7L70 - chains D and E of the 10 polymer chains in the assembly; structure by electron microscopy, 2.80 A resolution.

== Chain D ==
Molecule: Translation initiation factor eIF-2B subunit beta
Source organism: Homo sapiens
UniProtKB: P49770 (EI2BB_HUMAN); numbering as in UniProt (aligned over 2-351)
Amino-acid sequence (368 residues; each row starts with the number of its first residue; numbers below 1 keep their minus sign (Met-16 is residue -16)):
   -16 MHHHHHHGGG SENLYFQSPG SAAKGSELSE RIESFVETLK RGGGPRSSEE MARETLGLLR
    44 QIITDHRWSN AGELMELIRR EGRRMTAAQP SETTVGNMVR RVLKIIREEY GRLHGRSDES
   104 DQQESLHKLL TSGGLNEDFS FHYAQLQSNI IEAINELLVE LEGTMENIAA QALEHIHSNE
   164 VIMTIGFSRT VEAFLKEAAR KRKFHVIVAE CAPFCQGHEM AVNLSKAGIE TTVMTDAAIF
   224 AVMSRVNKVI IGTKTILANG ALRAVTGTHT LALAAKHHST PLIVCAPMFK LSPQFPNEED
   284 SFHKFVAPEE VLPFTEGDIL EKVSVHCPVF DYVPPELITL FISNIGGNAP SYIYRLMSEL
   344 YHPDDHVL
Disordered / not traced: -16 to 7, 99-124
Sequence notes: initiating methionine (-16); expression tag (-15 to 1)

== Chain E ==
Molecule: Translation initiation factor eIF-2B subunit delta
Source organism: Homo sapiens
UniProtKB: Q9UI10 (EI2BD_HUMAN); residues 1-523 here = UniProt positions 1-523
Amino-acid sequence (523 residues; each row starts with the number of its first residue):
     1 MAAVAVAVRE DSGSGMKAEL PPGPGAVGRE MTKEEKLQLR KEKKQQKKKR KEEKGAEPET
    61 GSAVSAAQCQ VGPTRELPES GIQLGTPREK VPAGRSKAEL RAERRAKQEA ERALKQARKG
   121 EQGGPPPKAS PSTAGETPSG VKRLPEYPQV DDLLLRRLVK KPERQQVPTR KDYGSKVSLF
   181 SHLPQYSRQN SLTQFMSIPS SVIHPAMVRL GLQYSQGLVS GSNARCIALL RALQQVIQDY
   241 TTPPNEELSR DLVNKLKPYM SFLTQCRPLS ASMHNAIKFL NKEITSVGSS KREEEAKSEL
   301 RAAIDRYVQE KIVLAAQAIS RFAYQKISNG DVILVYGCSS LVSRILQEAW TEGRRFRVVV
   361 VDSRPWLEGR HTLRSLVHAG VPASYLLIPA ASYVLPEVSK VLLGAHALLA NGSVMSRVGT
   421 AQLALVARAH NVPVLVCCET YKFCERVQTD AFVSNELDDP DDLQCKRGEH VALANWQNHA
   481 SLRLLNLVYD VTPPELVDLV ITELGMIPCS SVPVVLRVKS SDQ
Disordered / not traced: 1-166, 518-523
Swiss-Prot annotation at these positions:
  - region: Arg170 to Leu179 (May bind the chemical integrated stress response (ISR) inhibitor ISRIB)
  - modified residue: Ala2 (N-acetylalanine), Ser12 (Phosphoserine), Thr86 (Phosphothreonine), Ser130 (Phosphoserine)
From the paper describing this entry:
  - conformationally variable residues: Leu179

== How chain D and chain E interact ==
Pairs across the interface - 83 pairs, chain D then chain E:
  His188(D) with Ser178(E)
  Glu193(D) with Arg364(E), salt bridge
  Ala195(D) with Leu387(E), hydrophobic; Pro389(E), hydrophobic; Arg467(E)
  Pro196(D) with Leu387(E); Arg467(E), hydrogen bond (backbone-side chain)
  Cys198(D) with Cys465(E), hydrophobic
  His201(D) with Leu463(E); Cys465(E); Ala472(E); Leu473(E)
  Ala204(D) with Leu482(E)
  Val205(D) with Ala472(E); Leu473(E), hydrophobic; His479(E)
  Ser208(D) with His479(E), hydrogen bond; Ser481(E), hydrogen bond (backbone-side chain); Leu482(E)
  Lys209(D) with His479(E)
  Gly211(D) with Ser481(E)
  Ile212(D) with Ser481(E)
  Glu213(D) with Ser481(E); Arg483(E), salt bridge
  Thr214(D) with Ser481(E), hydrogen bond (backbone-backbone); Leu482(E); Arg483(E), hydrogen bond (backbone-backbone)
  Thr215(D) with Val177(E); Arg483(E); Leu485(E)
  Val216(D) with Leu482(E), hydrophobic; Arg483(E), hydrogen bond (backbone-backbone); Leu484(E); Leu485(E), hydrogen bond (backbone-backbone)
  Met217(D) with Leu485(E)
  Thr218(D) with Arg364(E); Leu463(E)
  Asp219(D) with Pro389(E); Gln422(E), hydrogen bond (backbone-side chain)
  Ala220(D) with Ser363(E); Val418(E); Gly419(E); Gln422(E)
  Ala221(D) with Val418(E), hydrophobic
  Ile222(D) with Gln422(E)
  Phe223(D) with Ala421(E), hydrophobic; Leu425(E), hydrophobic
  Ala224(D) with Val418(E), hydrophobic; Phe452(E); Asp490(E)
  Val225(D) with Phe452(E), hydrophobic; Leu487(E), hydrophobic
  Ser227(D) with Phe452(E)
  Arg228(D) with Leu179(E); Asp450(E), salt bridge; Phe452(E)
  Thr249(D) with Pro389(E); Ala390(E)
  Gly250(D) with Pro389(E)
  His252(D) with Ser392(E)
  Thr253(D) with Gln422(E); Val426(E)
  Ala257(D) with Leu425(E), hydrophobic
  His286(D) with Tyr393(E)
  Phe288(D) with Tyr393(E)
  Glu293(D) with Arg467(E)
  Val294(D) with Arg370(E); Tyr385(E), hydrophobic; Leu387(E), hydrophobic
  Leu295(D) with Arg370(E)
  Pro296(D) with Arg370(E)
  Glu299(D) with Arg370(E), salt bridge
  Ile302(D) with Val377(E), hydrophobic
  Val306(D) with Leu373(E), hydrophobic; Val377(E), hydrophobic; Ala383(E); Tyr385(E), hydrophobic
  Ser307(D) with Ala383(E); Ser384(E), hydrogen bond (backbone-side chain); Tyr385(E), hydrogen bond (backbone-backbone)
  Val308(D) with Tyr385(E)
  His309(D) with Tyr385(E)
  Pro311(D) with Ala390(E), hydrophobic
Also at the interface, not in a pair above, chain D (51 interface residues in all): Phe197, Glu202, Leu207, Leu256, His260, Lys305
Also at the interface, not in a pair above, chain E (46 interface residues in all): Phe180, Tyr336, Leu386, Ile388, Ala429, Ala451, Gln464, Val491, Pro493

== In short ==
Chain D and chain E form an interface of 51 and 46 residues respectively; the contacts include 10 hydrogen
bonds and 4 salt bridges. Polar pairs include Glu193(D)-Arg364(E), Glu213(D)-Arg483(E) and
Arg228(D)-Asp450(E). From the paper: conformational variability at Leu179(E).
Here chain D is Translation initiation factor eIF-2B subunit beta and chain E is Translation initiation factor
eIF-2B subunit delta, both from Homo sapiens. Entry 7L70 (The eukaryotic translation initiation factor 2B from
Homo sapiens in its apo form) was determined by electron microscopy (same publication as 7L7G).
